Entry 3SXT (X-ray diffraction, 1.81 A resolution); this record covers chains B and E of the 6 polymer chains in the assembly.

[Chain B]
Name: Methylamine utilization protein MauG
Organism: Paracoccus denitrificans
Notes: EC 1.-.-.-
UniProtKB: Q51658 (MAUG_PARDP); residues 1-367 here correspond to UniProt positions 21-387 (UniProt number = residue number + 20)
Amino-acid sequence (373 residues; numbered 1 to 373; the number before each row is that of its first residue):
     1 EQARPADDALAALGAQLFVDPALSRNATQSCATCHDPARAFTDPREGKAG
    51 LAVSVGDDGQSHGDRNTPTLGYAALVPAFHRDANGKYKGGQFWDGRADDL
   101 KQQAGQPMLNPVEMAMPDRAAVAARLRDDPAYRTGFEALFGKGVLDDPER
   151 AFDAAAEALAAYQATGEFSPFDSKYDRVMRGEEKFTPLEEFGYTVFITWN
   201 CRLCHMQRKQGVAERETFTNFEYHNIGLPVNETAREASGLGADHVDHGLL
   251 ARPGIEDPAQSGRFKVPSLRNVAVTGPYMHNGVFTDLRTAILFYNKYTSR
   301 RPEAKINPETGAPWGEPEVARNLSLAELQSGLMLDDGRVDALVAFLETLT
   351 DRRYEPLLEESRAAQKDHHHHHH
Disordered / not traced: 1-6, 364-373
Differences from the reference sequence: expression tag (368-373)
Swiss-Prot annotation at these positions:
  - binding site (heme c): Cys31, Cys34, His35, Cys201, Cys204, His205, His280
Ion coordination: heme c Fe site 1 near His35 (its only coordinating residue here); Ca2+: Asn66, Thr275, Pro277; heme c Fe site 2: His205, Tyr294; Na+ site 1: Asn231, Thr233; Na+ site 2: Leu250, Arg252, Ile255
Ligand contacts:
  - heme c (HEC), molecule 1: Phe18, Gln29, Ser30, Cys31, Cys34, His35, Arg45, Ser54, Val55, Gly56, Arg65, Asn66, Thr67, Pro68, Thr69, Leu70, Gln91, Phe92, Trp93, Arg96, Leu100, Gln103, Ala104, Pro107, Met108, Glu113, Met114, Leu159, Gln163, Lys265
  - heme c (HEC), molecule 2: Trp93, Asn200, Cys201, Cys204, His205, His224, Ile226, Leu228, Phe264, Lys265, Val266, Pro267, Leu269, Val272, Tyr278, Met279, His280, Leu287, Ala290, Ile291, Tyr294, Ser324, Glu327, Leu328, Leu334, Leu342, Leu346

[Chain E]
Name: Methylamine dehydrogenase light chain
Organism: Paracoccus denitrificans
Notes: EC 1.4.99.3
UniProtKB: P22619 (DHML_PARDE); residues 1-131 here correspond to UniProt positions 58-188 (UniProt number = residue number + 57)
Amino-acid sequence (137 residues; row label = number of the first residue in the row):
     1 ADAPAGTDPRAKWVPQDNDIQACDYWRHCSIDGNICDCSGGSLTNCPPGT
    51 KLATASWVASCYNPTDGQSYLIAYRDCCGYNVSGRCPCLNTEGELPVYRP
   101 EFANDIIWCFGAEDDAMTYHCTISPIVGKASHHHHHH
Disordered / not traced: 1-6, 132-137
Differences from the reference sequence: expression tag (132-137)
Modified positions: Trp57 (6,7-dihydroxy-l-tryptophan; TOQ)
Cystine bridges: Cys23-Cys88, Cys29-Cys61, Cys36-Cys121, Cys38-Cys86, Cys46-Cys77, Cys78-Cys109

[How chain B and chain E interact]
Residue-residue contacts (32):
  Val178(B) with Ser131(E)
  Met179(B) with Ser131(E)
  Phe185(B) with Ser131(E)
  Glu190(B) with Ser131(E)
  Phe191(B) with Glu101(E)
  Tyr193(B) with Leu71(E), hydrophobic; Lys129(E), hydrogen bond (side chain-backbone); Ser131(E)
  Thr194(B) with Val58(E); Glu101(E); Phe102(E)
  Ile197(B) with Val127(E), hydrophobic
  Thr198(B) with Ser56(E); Val58(E); Glu101(E)
  Trp199(B) with Glu101(E), hydrogen bond
  Arg202(B) with Arg75(E); Val127(E)
  Leu203(B) with Thr54(E)
  Met206(B) with Val127(E)
  Gln210(B) with Thr44(E), hydrogen bond; Ile126(E)
  Gly211(B) with Ile126(E), hydrogen bond (backbone-backbone); Val127(E)
  Val212(B) with Tyr70(E), hydrophobic; Ile126(E), hydrophobic; Gly128(E); Lys129(E)
  Ser330(B) with Phe110(E); Gly111(E)
  Arg338(B) with Pro100(E); Glu101(E), salt bridge
Also at the interface, not in a pair above, chain B (22 interface residues in all): Val195, Lys209, Gln329, Leu332
Also at the interface, not in a pair above, chain E (23 interface residues in all): Arg27, Ala55, Ala73, Trp108, Pro125, Ala130

[Overview]
The interface between chain B and chain E involves 22 residues on one side and 23 on the other; the contacts
include 4 hydrogen bonds and 1 salt bridge. Polar contacts include Arg338(B)-Glu101(E), Tyr193(B)-Lys129(E)
and Trp199(B)-Glu101(E). Bound to chain B: heme c.
Chain B is Methylamine utilization protein MauG and chain E is Methylamine dehydrogenase light chain, both
from Paracoccus denitrificans; the structure, Crystal Structure of the Quinol Form of Methylamine
Dehydrogenase in Complex with the Diferrous Form of ..., was determined by X-ray diffraction.
